4OM4 - chains A and B of the 5 polymer chains in the assembly; structure by X-ray diffraction, 2.74 A resolution.

# Chain A (and B)
Protein: Cytotoxin 2
Organism: Naja atra
Notes: chain B of this document is another copy of the same molecule, construct and numbering; everything in this record applies to it too
UniProtKB: P01442 (CTXA2_NAJAT); residues 1-60 here correspond to UniProt positions 22-81 (UniProt number = residue number + 21)
Amino-acid sequence (60 residues; row label = number of the first residue in the row):
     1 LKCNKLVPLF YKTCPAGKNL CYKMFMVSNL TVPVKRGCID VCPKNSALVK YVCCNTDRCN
Disulfide bonds: C3-C21, C14-C38, C42-C53, C54-C59
Reported in the primary citation:
  - self-association interface (contacts with another copy of this molecule): V7, L9, P33, V34

# Chain A / chain B interface
Contacting residue pairs (16; chain A residue first):
  V27(A) - Y51(B)
  V27(A) - V52(B)  hydrophobic
  K44(A) - N4(B)
  K44(A) - R58(B)  hydrogen bond (side chain-backbone)
  K44(A) - C59(B)
  K44(A) - N60(B)  hydrogen bond (side chain-backbone)
  N45(A) - K23(B)  hydrogen bond (backbone-side chain)
  N45(A) - V52(B)
  N45(A) - C53(B)  hydrogen bond (side chain-backbone)
  N45(A) - C54(B)
  S46(A) - V52(B)
  A47(A) - F25(B)  hydrophobic
  A47(A) - L30(B)  hydrophobic
  L48(A) - K50(B)
  V49(A) - V52(B)
  K50(A) - C53(B)  hydrogen bond (side chain-backbone)

# Overview
8 residues of chain A face 12 of chain B across their interface, with 5 hydrogen bonds. Among the polar pairs
are K44(A)-R58(B), K44(A)-N60(B) and N45(A)-K23(B). The paper reports a self-association interface involving
V7(A), L9(A) and P33(A) among others.
Chain A and chain B are both Cytotoxin 2 (Naja atra); the structure, Crystal structure of CTX A2 from Taiwan
Cobra (Naja naja atra), was determined by X-ray diffraction, deposited together with 4OM5.
